6OZ5 - chains B and D of the 4 polymer chains in the assembly; structure by X-ray diffraction, 2.50 A resolution.

== Chain B (and D) ==
Name: Phenylalanine--tRNA ligase beta subunit
From: Escherichia coli str. K-12 substr. MG1655
Notes: EC 6.1.1.20; chain D of this document is another copy of the same molecule, construct and numbering; everything in this record applies to it too
UniProtKB: A0A387D0Y5 (A0A387D0Y5_ECOLI); residue numbers follow UniProt; this construct covers 1-795
Chain sequence (795 residues; row label = number of the first residue in the row):
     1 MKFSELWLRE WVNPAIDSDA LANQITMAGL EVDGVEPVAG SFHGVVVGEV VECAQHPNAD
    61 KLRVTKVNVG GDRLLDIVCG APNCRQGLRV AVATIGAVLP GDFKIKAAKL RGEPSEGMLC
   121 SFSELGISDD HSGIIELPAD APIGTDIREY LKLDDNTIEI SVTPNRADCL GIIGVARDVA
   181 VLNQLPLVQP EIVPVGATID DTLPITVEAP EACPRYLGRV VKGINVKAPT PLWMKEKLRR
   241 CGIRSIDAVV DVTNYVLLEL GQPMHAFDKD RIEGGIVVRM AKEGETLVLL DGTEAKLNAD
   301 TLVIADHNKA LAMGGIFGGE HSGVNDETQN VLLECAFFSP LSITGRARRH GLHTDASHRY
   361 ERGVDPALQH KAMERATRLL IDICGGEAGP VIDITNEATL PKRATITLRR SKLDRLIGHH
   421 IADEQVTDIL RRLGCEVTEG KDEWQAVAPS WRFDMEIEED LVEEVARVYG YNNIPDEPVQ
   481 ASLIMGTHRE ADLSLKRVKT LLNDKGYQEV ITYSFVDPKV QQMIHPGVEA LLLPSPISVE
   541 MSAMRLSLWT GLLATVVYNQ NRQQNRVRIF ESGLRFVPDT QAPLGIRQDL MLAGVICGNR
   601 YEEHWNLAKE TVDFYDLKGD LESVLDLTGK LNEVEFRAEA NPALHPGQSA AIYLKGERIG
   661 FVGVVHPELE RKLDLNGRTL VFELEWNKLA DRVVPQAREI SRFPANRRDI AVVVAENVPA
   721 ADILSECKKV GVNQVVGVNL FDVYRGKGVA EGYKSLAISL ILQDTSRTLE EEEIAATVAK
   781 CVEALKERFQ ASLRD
Unresolved in the structure: 794-795 (chain D: 795)
Ion coordination: Mg2+: Glu463 (shared with 1 residue of chain A)

== How chain B and chain D interact ==
Residue-residue contacts - 50 pairs, chain B then chain D:
  Pro478(B) with Ser482(D)
  Val479(B) with Ala481(D); Ser482(D); Leu483(D), hydrogen bond (backbone-backbone)
  Gln480(B) with Ala481(D); Ser482(D), hydrogen bond
  Ala481(B) with Val479(D); Gln480(D); Ala481(D), hydrogen bond (backbone-backbone)
  Ser482(B) with Pro478(D); Val479(D); Gln480(D), hydrogen bond
  Leu483(B) with Val479(D), hydrogen bond (backbone-backbone); Leu483(D), hydrophobic
  Ile484(B) with Pro478(D), hydrophobic
  Arg497(B) with Thr500(D); Asp504(D), salt bridge
  Thr500(B) with Arg497(D); Thr500(D); Asp504(D)
  Leu501(B) with Asp504(D)
  Asp504(B) with Arg497(D), salt bridge; Thr500(D); Leu501(D); Asp504(D); Lys505(D), hydrogen bond (backbone-side chain)
  Lys505(B) with Asp504(D), hydrogen bond (side chain-backbone)
  Gln563(B) with Pro704(D); Ala705(D), hydrogen bond (side chain-backbone)
  Glu603(B) with Arg707(D), salt bridge; Asn739(D), hydrogen bond (backbone-side chain); Leu740(D); Phe741(D)
  His604(B) with Phe741(D)
  Trp605(B) with Tyr615(D), hydrophobic; Leu740(D); Phe741(D); Val743(D), hydrophobic
  Tyr615(B) with Trp605(D), hydrophobic
  Pro704(B) with Gln563(D)
  Ala705(B) with Gln563(D), hydrogen bond (backbone-side chain)
  Arg707(B) with Glu603(D), salt bridge
  Asn739(B) with Glu603(D), hydrogen bond (side chain-backbone)
  Leu740(B) with Glu603(D); His604(D); Trp605(D)
  Phe741(B) with Glu603(D); His604(D); Trp605(D)
  Asp742(B) with Trp605(D)
Interface residues without a listed pair, chain B (25 interface residues in all): Val743
Interface residues without a listed pair, chain D (25 interface residues in all): Ile484, Asp742

== Overview ==
Chain B and chain D each contribute 25 residues to their interface; the contacts include 11 hydrogen bonds and
4 salt bridges. Polar contacts include Arg497(B)-Asp504(D), Glu603(B)-Arg707(D) and Gln480(B)-Ser482(D).
Chain B and chain D are both Phenylalanine--tRNA ligase beta subunit (Escherichia coli str. K-12 substr.
MG1655); the structure, Escherichia coli tRNA synthetase in complex with compound 3, was determined by X-ray
diffraction together with 6P24, 6P26 and 6P8T from the same study.
